8S9X - chains A and D of the 7 polymer chains in the assembly; structure by electron microscopy, 3.44 A resolution.

Chain A:
Protein: Cas7-Cas5-Cas11
Source organism: Synechocystis sp. PCC 6803
UniProt: Q6ZED2 (Q6ZED2_SYNY3); residues 1-791 here = UniProt positions 1-791
Amino-acid sequence (791 residues; numbered 1 to 791; the number before each row is that of its first residue):
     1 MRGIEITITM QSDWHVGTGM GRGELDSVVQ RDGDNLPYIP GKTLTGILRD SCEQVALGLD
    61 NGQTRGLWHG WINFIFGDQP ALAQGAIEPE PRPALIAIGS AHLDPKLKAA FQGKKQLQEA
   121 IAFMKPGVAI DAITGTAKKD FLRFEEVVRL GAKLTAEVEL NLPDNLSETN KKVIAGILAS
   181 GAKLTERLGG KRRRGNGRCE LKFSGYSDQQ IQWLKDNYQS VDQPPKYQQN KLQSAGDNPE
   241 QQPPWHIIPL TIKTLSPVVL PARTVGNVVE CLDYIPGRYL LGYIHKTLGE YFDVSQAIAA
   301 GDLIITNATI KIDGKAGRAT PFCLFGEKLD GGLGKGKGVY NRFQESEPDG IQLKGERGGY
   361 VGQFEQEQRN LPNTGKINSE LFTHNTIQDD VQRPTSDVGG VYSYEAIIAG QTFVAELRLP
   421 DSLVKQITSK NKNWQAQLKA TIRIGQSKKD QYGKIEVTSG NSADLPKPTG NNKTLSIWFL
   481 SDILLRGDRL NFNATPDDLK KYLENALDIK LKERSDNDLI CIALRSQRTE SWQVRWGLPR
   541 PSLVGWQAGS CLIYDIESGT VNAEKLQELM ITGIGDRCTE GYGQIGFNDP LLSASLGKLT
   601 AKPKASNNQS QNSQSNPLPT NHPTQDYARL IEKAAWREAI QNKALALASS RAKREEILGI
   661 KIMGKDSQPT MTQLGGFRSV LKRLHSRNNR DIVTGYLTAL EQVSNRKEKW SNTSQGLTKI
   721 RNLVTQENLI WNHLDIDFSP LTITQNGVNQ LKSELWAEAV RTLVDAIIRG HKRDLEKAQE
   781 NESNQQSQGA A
Disordered / not traced: 605-613, 780-791
What the authors report for this chain:
  - mutagenesis - D26A, R678A, R769A: abolished catalytic activity
  - catalytic residues: Asp140, Arg706, Arg769, Arg773 (from molecular simulation)
  - catalytic residues: Arg678 (proposed by the authors, not directly observed)

Chain D:
Protein: Cas7-2x
Source organism: Synechocystis sp. PCC 6803
UniProt: Q6ZED3 (Q6ZED3_SYNY3); residue numbers follow UniProt; this construct covers 1-522
Amino-acid sequence (522 residues; each row starts with the number of its first residue):
     1 MARKVTTRWK ITGTLIAETP LHIGGVGGDA DTDLALAVNG AGEYYVPGTS LAGALRGWMT
    61 QLLNNDESQI KDLWGDHLDA KRGASFVIVD DAVIHIPNNA DVEIREGVGI DRHFGTAANG
   121 FKYSRAVIPK GSKFKLPLTF DSQDDGLPNA LIQLLCALEA GDIRLGAAKT RGLGRIKLDD
   181 LKLKSFALDK PEGIFSALLD QGKKLDWNQL KANVTYQSPP YLGISITWNP KDPVMVKAEG
   241 DGLAIDILPL VSQVGSDVRF VIPGSSIKGI LRTQAERIIR TICQSNGSEK NFLEQLRINL
   301 VNELFGSASL SQKQNGKDID LGKIGALAVN DCFSSLSMTP DQWKAVENAT EMTGNLQPAL
   361 KQATGYPNNI SQAYKVLQPA MHVAVDRWTG GAAEGMLYSV LEPIGVTWEP IQVHLDIARL
   421 KNYYHGKEEK LKPAIALLLL VLRDLANKKI PVGYGTNRGM GTITVSQITL NGKALPTELE
   481 PLNKTMTCPN LTDLDEAFRQ DLSTAWKEWI ADPIDLCQQE AA
Disordered / not traced: 314-318, 520-522
What the authors report for this chain:
  - mutagenesis - D29A/D31A/D33A, D241A/D246A: abolished catalytic activity

Interface between chain A and chain D:
Contacting residue pairs (94):
  Ser12(A) - Asp91(D)
  Asp13(A) - Asn39(D)
  Asp13(A) - Gly40(D)  hydrogen bond (side chain-backbone)
  Asp50(A) - Ala2(D)
  Glu53(A) - Met1(D)
  Glu53(A) - Ala2(D)  hydrogen bond (side chain-backbone)
  Gln54(A) - Ala2(D)
  Gln54(A) - Arg3(D)  hydrogen bond (side chain-backbone)
  Leu57(A) - Ala2(D)
  Leu57(A) - Lys4(D)
  Leu57(A) - Asp189(D)
  Gly58(A) - Leu188(D)
  Gly58(A) - Lys190(D)
  Gly58(A) - Pro191(D)
  Gly58(A) - Ile194(D)
  Leu59(A) - Phe195(D)  hydrophobic
  Asn61(A) - Asp189(D)
  Asn61(A) - Pro191(D)
  Gly62(A) - Lys4(D)
  Gly62(A) - Asp189(D)
  Thr64(A) - Met1(D)
  Phe123(A) - Val38(D)
  Phe123(A) - Gly40(D)
  Met124(A) - Val26(D)
  Lys125(A) - Tyr45(D)  hydrogen bond
  Lys125(A) - Pro47(D)
  Pro126(A) - Gly25(D)
  Pro126(A) - Val26(D)
  Ile133(A) - Arg419(D)
  Ile133(A) - Tyr423(D)
  Thr134(A) - Gly322(D)
  Thr134(A) - Lys323(D)
  Thr134(A) - Ile324(D)  hydrogen bond (backbone-backbone)
  Thr134(A) - Tyr423(D)  hydrogen bond (backbone-side chain)
  Gly135(A) - Ile324(D)
  Thr136(A) - Ser309(D)  hydrogen bond
  Thr136(A) - Asp320(D)
  Thr136(A) - Gly322(D)
  Thr136(A) - Lys323(D)
  Thr136(A) - Ile324(D)
  Phe144(A) - Val26(D)  hydrophobic
  Arg149(A) - Gly40(D)  hydrogen bond (side chain-backbone)
  Leu150(A) - Asn39(D)
  Ser180(A) - Leu198(D)
  Lys183(A) - Leu198(D)
  Leu184(A) - Ile194(D)  hydrophobic
  Leu184(A) - Leu198(D)  hydrophobic
  Glu186(A) - Lys10(D)  salt bridge
  Arg187(A) - Ile88(D)
  Arg187(A) - Asp90(D)  salt bridge
  Arg193(A) - Ala84(D)
  Arg193(A) - Ser85(D)
  Arg193(A) - Ile88(D)
  Arg193(A) - Val89(D)  hydrogen bond (backbone-backbone)
  Arg194(A) - Gly48(D)
  Arg194(A) - Thr49(D)
  Arg194(A) - Ala52(D)
  Arg194(A) - Trp74(D)
  Arg194(A) - Ser85(D)  hydrogen bond
  Arg194(A) - Val87(D)  hydrogen bond (side chain-backbone)
  Arg194(A) - Val89(D)
  Arg194(A) - Asp91(D)
  Gly195(A) - Val89(D)  hydrogen bond (backbone-backbone)
  Gly195(A) - Asp90(D)
  Gly195(A) - Asp91(D)
  Arg198(A) - Asp90(D)  salt bridge
  Asp208(A) - Leu199(D)
  Ile211(A) - Leu199(D)  hydrophobic
  Lys215(A) - Phe195(D)
  Tyr218(A) - Pro191(D)
  Tyr218(A) - Phe195(D)  hydrophobic
  Asp389(A) - Met1(D)
  Asp389(A) - Ala2(D)
  Asp389(A) - Arg3(D)  hydrogen bond (backbone-backbone)
  Asp390(A) - Met1(D)
  Asp390(A) - Arg3(D)
  Val391(A) - Arg3(D)
  Val391(A) - Ala80(D)
  Val391(A) - Lys81(D)
  Val391(A) - Arg82(D)
  Val391(A) - Gly83(D)
  Val391(A) - Ala84(D)  hydrogen bond (backbone-backbone)
  Gln392(A) - Arg3(D)
  Gln392(A) - Ala84(D)
  Arg393(A) - His77(D)
  Arg393(A) - Leu78(D)
  Arg393(A) - Asp79(D)  hydrogen bond (side chain-backbone)
  Arg393(A) - Ala80(D)
  Arg393(A) - Gly83(D)
  Leu630(A) - Ala41(D)  hydrophobic
  Arg683(A) - Asn348(D)  hydrogen bond
  Ile692(A) - Asn348(D)
  Asn705(A) - Glu394(D)  hydrogen bond
  Arg761(A) - Asp31(D)  salt bridge
Interface residues without a listed pair, chain A (56 interface residues in all): Val55, His69, Ala132, Lys139, Arg192, Asn196, Gln212, Leu214, Arg637, Ser679, Tyr696
Interface residues without a listed pair, chain D (63 interface residues in all): Val5, Arg8, Gly24, Asp29, Asp76, Thr139, Ala197, Asp200, Glu239, Gly240, Leu243, Ser311, Lys344, Asn422

In short:
The interface between chain A and chain D involves 56 residues on one side and 63 on the other, with 17
hydrogen bonds and 4 salt bridges. Among the polar pairs are Glu186(A)-Lys10(D), Arg187(A)-Asp90(D) and
Arg198(A)-Asp90(D). The paper reports catalytic residues Asp140(A), Arg706(A) and Arg769(A) among others;
D26A, R678A and R769A of chain A abolish catalytic activity; 5 substitutions were tested in all.
Chain A is Cas7-Cas5-Cas11 and chain D is Cas7-2x, both from Synechocystis sp. PCC 6803; the structure,
CRISPR-Cas type III-D effector complex bound to self-target RNA in a post-cleavage state, was determined by
electron microscopy, deposited together with 8S9T, 8S9U and 8S9V.
